PDB entry 1AYB | X-ray diffraction, 3.00 A resolution | chains A and P

# Chain A
Protein: Protein-tyrosine phosphatase syp (N-TERMINAL SH2 domain)
Organism: Mus musculus
Notes: EC 3.1.3.48
UniProt: P35235 (PTN11_MOUSE); numbering as in UniProt (aligned over 4-103)
Sequence (101 residues; numbered 3 to 103; the number before each row is that of its first residue):
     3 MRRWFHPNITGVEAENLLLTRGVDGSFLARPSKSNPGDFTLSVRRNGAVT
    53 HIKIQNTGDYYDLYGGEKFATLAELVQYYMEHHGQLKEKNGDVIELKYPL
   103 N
Unresolved in the structure: 3
UniProt features mapped onto this chain:
  - modified residue (Phosphotyrosine): Tyr62, Tyr66

# Chain P
Protein: Peptide irs-1-895
Organism: Mus musculus
UniProt: P35569 (IRS1_MOUSE); residues -4 to 7 here correspond to UniProt positions 887-898 (UniProt number = residue number + 891)
Sequence (12 residues; each row starts with the number of its first residue; numbers below 1 keep their minus sign (Ser-4 is residue -4)):
    -4 SPGEYVNIEFGS
Unresolved in the structure: -4 to -3, 6-7
Modified residues: Tyr0 (o-phosphotyrosine; PTR)
UniProt features mapped onto this chain:
  - region: Tyr0 to Asn2 (GRB2-binding)
  - modified residue: Ser-4 (Phosphoserine), Tyr0 (Phosphotyrosine)

# How chain A and chain P interact
Residue-residue contacts (28):
  Glu17(A) - Gly-2(P)
  Arg32(A) - Tyr0(P)
  Ser34(A) - Tyr0(P)
  Lys35(A) - Tyr0(P)
  Ser36(A) - Tyr0(P)
  Thr42(A) - Tyr0(P)
  Arg47(A) - Val1(P)
  Val51(A) - Gly-2(P)  hydrogen bond (backbone-backbone)
  Val51(A) - Glu-1(P)  hydrogen bond (backbone-backbone)
  Thr52(A) - Glu-1(P)
  Thr52(A) - Val1(P)
  His53(A) - Gly-2(P)
  His53(A) - Glu-1(P)  hydrogen bond (backbone-backbone)
  His53(A) - Tyr0(P)
  His53(A) - Val1(P)  hydrogen bond (backbone-backbone)
  Lys55(A) - Tyr0(P)
  Leu65(A) - Phe5(P)
  Gly67(A) - Phe5(P)
  Gly68(A) - Phe5(P)
  Tyr81(A) - Phe5(P)
  Gln87(A) - Phe5(P)
  Leu88(A) - Ile3(P)  hydrophobic
  Lys89(A) - Ile3(P)
  Lys89(A) - Glu4(P)  hydrogen bond (backbone-backbone)
  Glu90(A) - Val1(P)
  Lys91(A) - Asn2(P)
  Lys91(A) - Glu4(P)
  Ile96(A) - Val1(P)  hydrophobic
Interface residues without a listed pair, chain A (24 interface residues in all): Pro33, Ile54, Tyr66

# Summary
24 residues of chain A and 8 residues of chain P are in contact, with 5 hydrogen bonds. Backbone hydrogen
bonds pair Val51(A)-Gly-2(P), Val51(A)-Glu-1(P) and His53(A)-Glu-1(P).
Chain A is Protein-tyrosine phosphatase syp (N-TERMINAL SH2 domain) and chain P is Peptide irs-1-895, both
from Mus musculus; the structure, Crystal structures of peptide complexes of the amino-terminal SH2 domain of
the syp tyrosine phosphatase, was determined by X-ray diffraction (same publication as 1AYA, 1AYC and 1AYD).
